PDB entry 8IMI | electron microscopy, 2.59 A resolution | chains E and G of the 52 polymer chains in the assembly

[Chain E]
Name: ApcA2
Organism: Anthocerotibacter panamensis
Amino-acid sequence (161 residues; each row starts with the number of its first residue):
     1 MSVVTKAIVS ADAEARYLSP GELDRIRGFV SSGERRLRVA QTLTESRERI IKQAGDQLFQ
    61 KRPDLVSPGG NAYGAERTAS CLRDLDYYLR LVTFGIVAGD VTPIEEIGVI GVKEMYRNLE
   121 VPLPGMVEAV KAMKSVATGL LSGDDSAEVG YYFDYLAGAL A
Unresolved in the structure: 1
Residues lining bound ligands: phycocyanobilin (CYC): Leu58, Leu65, Asn71, Ala72, Glu76, Arg77, Ser80, Cys81, Arg83, Asp84, Leu85, Tyr87, Tyr88, Leu91, Ile107, Gly108, Met115, Tyr116, Leu119, Val121, Pro122, Gly125, Met126

[Chain G]
Name: ApcB3
Organism: Anthocerotibacter panamensis
Amino-acid sequence (161 residues; each row starts with the number of its first residue):
     1 MQDVIGKVIA EYDTKGKYLD AAALDLLRSY FDSGDLRLKA AQAITANAEV IVRAASAKAL
    61 HYTPVTKPGG NMYYARRYAS CIRDLDYFLR YATYAMLADN TTLLDEYVLK GLTETYRALG
   121 VPLDISVRAI NALKEVVAGQ VGPKAGQEMA KYFDHLAKGL G
Residues lining bound ligands:
  - phycocyanobilin (CYC), molecule 1: His61, Tyr62, Thr66, Lys67, Met72, Tyr73, Tyr74, Ala75, Tyr78
  - phycocyanobilin (CYC), molecule 2: Val65, Asn71, Met72, Arg76, Arg77, Ser80, Cys81, Arg83, Asp84, Leu85, Tyr87, Phe88, Tyr91, Tyr107, Val108, Leu112, Thr115, Tyr116, Leu119, Val121, Pro122, Ile125, Ser126, Ala129

[How chain E and chain G interact]
Pairs across the interface - 58 pairs, chain E then chain G:
  Ser2(E) - Asp3(G)  hydrogen bond
  Val4(E) - Asp3(G)
  Val4(E) - Tyr30(G)
  Val4(E) - Leu97(G)
  Thr5(E) - Met1(G)
  Thr5(E) - Asp3(G)  hydrogen bond
  Ile8(E) - Met1(G)  hydrophobic
  Ile8(E) - Tyr94(G)
  Ile8(E) - Ala98(G)  hydrophobic
  Ala11(E) - Tyr94(G)
  Asp12(E) - Arg90(G)  salt bridge
  Asp12(E) - Tyr91(G)  hydrogen bond
  Asp12(E) - Tyr94(G)
  Asp12(E) - Tyr107(G)
  Ala15(E) - Arg90(G)
  Arg16(E) - Arg90(G)
  Arg16(E) - Tyr94(G)  hydrogen bond (backbone-side chain)
  Tyr17(E) - Ile44(G)  hydrophobic
  Tyr17(E) - Thr45(G)
  Tyr17(E) - Ala48(G)
  Tyr17(E) - Leu89(G)
  Tyr17(E) - Arg90(G)  hydrogen bond (side chain-backbone)
  Tyr17(E) - Thr93(G)
  Leu18(E) - Tyr94(G)  hydrophobic
  Leu18(E) - Leu97(G)  hydrophobic
  Leu23(E) - Leu38(G)  hydrophobic
  Leu23(E) - Gln42(G)
  Ile26(E) - Leu38(G)  hydrophobic
  Arg27(E) - Asp35(G)  salt bridge
  Arg27(E) - Leu38(G)
  Phe29(E) - Ile5(G)  hydrophobic
  Phe29(E) - Phe31(G)  hydrophobic
  Val30(E) - Phe31(G)  hydrophobic
  Val30(E) - Asp35(G)
  Gly33(E) - Phe31(G)
  Glu34(E) - Asp32(G)
  Arg36(E) - Phe31(G)
  Leu37(E) - Leu24(G)
  Leu37(E) - Leu27(G)  hydrophobic
  Leu37(E) - Arg28(G)
  Leu37(E) - Phe31(G)  hydrophobic
  Gln41(E) - Leu24(G)
  Gln41(E) - Arg28(G)
  Arg47(E) - Tyr18(G)  hydrogen bond
  Asp86(E) - Tyr18(G)  hydrogen bond
  Leu89(E) - Tyr18(G)
  Arg90(E) - Asp13(G)  salt bridge
  Arg90(E) - Gly16(G)
  Arg90(E) - Lys17(G)
  Arg90(E) - Tyr18(G)  hydrogen bond (backbone-side chain)
  Thr93(E) - Tyr18(G)
  Phe94(E) - Ile9(G)  hydrophobic
  Phe94(E) - Lys17(G)
  Phe94(E) - Leu19(G)  hydrophobic
  Val97(E) - Ile9(G)  hydrophobic
  Val97(E) - Leu19(G)  hydrophobic
  Ala98(E) - Ile5(G)  hydrophobic
  Ile107(E) - Asp13(G)
Interface residues without a listed pair, chain E (32 interface residues in all): Val9, Thr44, Pro103
Interface residues without a listed pair, chain G (35 interface residues in all): Tyr12, Gly34, Lys39, Ala41, Asp86, Leu103

[Overview]
The interface between chain E and chain G involves 32 residues on one side and 35 on the other, with 8
hydrogen bonds and 3 salt bridges. Among the polar pairs are Asp12(E)-Arg90(G), Arg27(E)-Asp35(G) and
Arg90(E)-Asp13(G). Chain E binds phycocyanobilin. Ligands of chain G: phycocyanobilin.
Chain E is ApcA2 and chain G is ApcB3, both from Anthocerotibacter panamensis; the structure, A1-A2, A3-A4,
B'1-B'2, C'1-C'2 cylinder in cyanobacterial phycobilisome from Anthocerotibacter panamensis (Cluster A), was
determined by electron microscopy, deposited together with 8IMJ, 8IMK, 8IML, 8IMM, 8IMN and 8IMO.
